PDB entry 7K61 | electron microscopy, 2.85 A resolution | chains H and J of the 12 polymer chains in the assembly

# Chain H
Molecule: Histone H2B type 1-J
Organism: Homo sapiens
Reference sequence: P06899 (H2B1J_HUMAN); residues 0-125 here correspond to UniProt positions 1-126 (UniProt number = residue number + 1)
Chain sequence (126 residues; each row starts with the number of its first residue; numbering starts at 0):
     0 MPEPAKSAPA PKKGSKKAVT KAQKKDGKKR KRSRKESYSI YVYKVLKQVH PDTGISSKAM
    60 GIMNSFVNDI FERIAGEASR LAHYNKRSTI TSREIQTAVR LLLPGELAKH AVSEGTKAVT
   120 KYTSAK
Disordered / not traced: 0-29, 125

# Chain J
Molecule: 197-nt DNA strand
Organism: Homo sapiens
Sequence (197 nucleotides; row label = number of the first residue in the row):
     1 GGGGTGGTCG CTGTTCAATA CATGCACAGG ATGTATATAT CTGACACGTG CCTGGAGACT
    61 AGGGAGTAAT CCCCTTGGCG GTTAAAACGC GGGGGACAGC GCGTACGTGC GTTTAAGCGG
   121 TGCTAGAGCT GTCTACGACC AATTGAGCGG CCTCGGCACC GGGATTCTCC AGGGCGGCCG
   181 CGTATAGGGT CCAGCCC

# How chain H and chain J interact
Residue-residue contacts (13):
  Arg31(H) - DC73(J)  salt bridge to the phosphate
  Arg31(H) - DG150(J)  salt bridge to the phosphate
  Ser32(H) - DG149(J)  phosphate contact
  Arg33(H) - DG147(J)  base contact
  Arg33(H) - DC148(J)  sugar contact
  Arg33(H) - DG149(J)  phosphate contact
  Lys34(H) - DC148(J)  phosphate contact
  Lys34(H) - DG149(J)  hydrogen bond to the phosphate
  Glu35(H) - DC148(J)  phosphate contact
  Ser36(H) - DC148(J)  hydrogen bond to the phosphate
  Ile39(H) - DG147(J)  phosphate contact
  Ile39(H) - DC148(J)  phosphate contact
  Tyr40(H) - DG147(J)  hydrogen bond to the phosphate
Other interface residues (no listed pair), chain H (10 interface residues in all): Lys43, Thr88
Other interface residues (no listed pair), chain J (6 interface residues in all): DG137

# Overview
Chain H and chain J form an interface of 10 and 6 residues respectively, with 3 hydrogen bonds and 2 salt
bridges. Polar contacts include Lys34(H)-DG149(J), Ser36(H)-DC148(J) and Tyr40(H)-DG147(J).
Chain H is Histone H2B type 1-J and chain J is a 197-nt DNA strand, both from Homo sapiens; the structure,
Cryo-EM structure of 197bp nucleosome aided by scFv, was determined by electron microscopy (same publication
as 7K5X, 7K5Y, 7K60 and 7K63).
